Entry 7YUK (X-ray diffraction, 2.11 A resolution); this record covers chains A and C of the 3 polymer chains in the assembly.

Chain A:
Protein: Protein BANP
Organism: Homo sapiens
UniProtKB: Q8N9N5 (BANP_HUMAN); residue numbers follow UniProt; this construct covers 208-347
Amino-acid sequence (141 residues; numbered 207 to 347; the number before each row is that of its first residue):
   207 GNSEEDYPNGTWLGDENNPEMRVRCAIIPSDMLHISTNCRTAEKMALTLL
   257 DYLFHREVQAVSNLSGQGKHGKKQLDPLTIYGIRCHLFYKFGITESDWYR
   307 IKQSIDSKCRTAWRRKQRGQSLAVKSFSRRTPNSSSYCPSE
Disordered / not traced: 207-208, 325-347
Differences from the reference sequence: expression tag (207)
UniProt features mapped onto this chain:
  - modified residue: Lys275 (N6-acetyllysine), Thr337 (Phosphothreonine)
What the authors report for this chain:
  - binding site for the 12-nt DNA strand (chain C): Ser310, Ser313, Thr317
  - binding site for the 12-nt DNA strand: Arg316
  - mutagenesis - N269A (2-5-fold), S313A (2-5-fold), R316A (2-5-fold), R320A (2-5-fold): decreased binding to the 12-nt DNA strand (chain C)

Chain C:
Molecule: 12-nt DNA strand
Organism: synthetic construct
Sequence (12 nucleotides; each row starts with the number of its first residue):
     1 CTCTCGCGAGAG

Interface between chain A and chain C:
Residue-residue contacts (7):
  Glu249(A) - DC3(C)  phosphate contact
  Leu253(A) - DT2(C)  phosphate contact
  Leu253(A) - DC3(C)  phosphate contact
  Ser313(A) - DC3(C)  base contact
  Ser313(A) - DT4(C)  hydrogen bond to the base
  Lys314(A) - DT2(C)  salt bridge to the phosphate
  Arg316(A) - DT4(C)  base contact
Other interface residues (no listed pair), chain A (8 interface residues in all): Arg306, Ser310, Thr317
Other interface residues (no listed pair), chain C (4 interface residues in all): DC5

In short:
The interface between chain A and chain C involves 8 residues on one side and 4 on the other; the contacts
include 1 hydrogen bond and 1 salt bridge. Polar pairs include Ser313(A)-DT4(C) and Lys314(A)-DT2(C). The
paper reports a binding site for the 12-nt DNA strand (chain C) at Ser310(A), Ser313(A) and Thr317(A); N269A,
S313A and R316A of chain A, among others, reduce binding to the 12-nt DNA strand (chain C).
Chain A is Protein BANP (Homo sapiens) and chain C is a 12-nt DNA strand (synthetic construct); the structure,
Complex structure of BANP BEN domain bound to DNA, was determined by X-ray diffraction, deposited together
with 8HTX, 7YUN, 7YUG and 7YUL.
